Entry 3AV2 (X-ray diffraction, 2.80 A resolution); this record covers chains C and J of the 10 polymer chains in the assembly.

Chain C:
Molecule: Histone H2A type 1-B/E
From: Homo sapiens
UniProtKB: P04908 (H2A1B_HUMAN); residues 0-129 here correspond to UniProt positions 1-130 (UniProt number = residue number + 1)
Chain sequence (133 residues; each row starts with the number of its first residue; numbers below 1 keep their minus sign (Gly-3 is residue -3)):
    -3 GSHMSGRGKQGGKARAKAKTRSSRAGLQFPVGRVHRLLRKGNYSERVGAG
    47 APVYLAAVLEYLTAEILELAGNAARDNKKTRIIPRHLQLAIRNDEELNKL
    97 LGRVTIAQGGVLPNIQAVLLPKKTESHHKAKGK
Unresolved in the structure: -3 to 13, 119-129
Sequence notes: expression tag (-3 to -1)

Chain J:
Molecule: 146-nt DNA strand
Sequence (146 nucleotides; numbered 147 to 292; the number before each row is that of its first residue):
   147 ATCAATATCCACCTGCAGATTCTACCAAAAGTGTATTTGGAAACTGCTCC
   197 ATCAAAAGGCATGTTCAGCTGAATTCAGCTGAACATGCCTTTTGATGGAG
   247 CAGTTTCCAAATACACTTTTGGTAGAATCTGCAGGTGGATATTGAT

Interface between chain C and chain J:
Residue-residue contacts (14; chain C residue first):
  Thr16(C) - DG267(J)  sugar contact
  Arg29(C) - DG268(J)  hydrogen bond to the phosphate
  Arg29(C) - DT269(J)  salt bridge to the phosphate
  Arg42(C) - DT258(J)  hydrogen bond to the sugar
  Arg42(C) - DA259(J)  phosphate contact
  Val43(C) - DT258(J)  phosphate contact
  Val43(C) - DA259(J)  hydrogen bond to the phosphate
  Gly44(C) - DT258(J)  phosphate contact
  Ala45(C) - DT258(J)  hydrogen bond to the phosphate
  Lys75(C) - DC278(J)  phosphate contact
  Thr76(C) - DG277(J)  sugar contact
  Thr76(C) - DC278(J)  hydrogen bond to the phosphate
  Arg77(C) - DG277(J)  hydrogen bond to the sugar
  Arg77(C) - DC278(J)  hydrogen bond to the phosphate
Interface residues without a listed pair, chain C (12 interface residues in all): Ala14, Pro26, Lys74
Interface residues without a listed pair, chain J (9 interface residues in all): DT266, DA279

Summary:
Chain C and chain J form an interface of 12 and 9 residues respectively; the contacts include 7 hydrogen bonds
and 1 salt bridge. Among the polar pairs are Arg42(C)-DT258(J), Arg77(C)-DG277(J) and Arg29(C)-DG268(J).
Chain C is Histone H2A type 1-B/E (Homo sapiens) and chain J is a 146-nt DNA strand; the structure, The human
nucleosome structure containing the histone variant H3.3, was determined by X-ray diffraction (same
publication as 3AV1).
